Entry 3B70 (X-ray diffraction, 1.89 A resolution); this record covers chain A.

Chain A:
Molecule: Enoyl reductase
Source organism: Aspergillus terreus
UniProtKB: Q9Y7D0 (Q9Y7D0_ASPTE); numbering as in UniProt (aligned over 1-363)
Sequence (371 residues; each row starts with the number of its first residue):
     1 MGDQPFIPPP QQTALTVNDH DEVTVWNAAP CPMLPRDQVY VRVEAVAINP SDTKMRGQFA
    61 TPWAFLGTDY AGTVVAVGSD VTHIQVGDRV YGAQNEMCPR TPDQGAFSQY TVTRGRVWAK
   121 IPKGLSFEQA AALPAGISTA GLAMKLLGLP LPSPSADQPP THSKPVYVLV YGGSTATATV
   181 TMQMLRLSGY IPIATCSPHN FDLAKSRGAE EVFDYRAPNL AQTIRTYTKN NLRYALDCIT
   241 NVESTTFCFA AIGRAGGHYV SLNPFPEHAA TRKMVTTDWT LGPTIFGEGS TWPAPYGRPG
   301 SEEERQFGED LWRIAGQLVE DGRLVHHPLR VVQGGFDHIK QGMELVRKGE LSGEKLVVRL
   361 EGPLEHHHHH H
Unresolved in the structure: 1-3, 268-270, 364-371
Differences from the reference sequence: expression tag (364-371)
Small-molecule neighbours: NADP (NAP; NADP nicotinamide-adenine-dinucleotide phosphate): Pro50, Ser51, Lys54, Thr139, Tyr171, Ser174, Thr175, Ala176, Thr177, Cys196, Ser197, His199, Asn200, Tyr215, Cys238, Ile239, Asn241, Leu262, Asn263, Thr280, Gly282, His327, Leu351, Ser352, Gly353, Lys355
Swiss-Prot annotation at these positions:
  - binding site (NADP(+)): Ser51 to Lys54, Ser174 to Thr177, Ser197 to Asn200, Tyr215, Leu262, Asn263, Thr280, Leu351, Ser352
Reported in the primary citation:
  - conformationally variable residues (loop rearrangement, side-chain flip): Ser290 to Ser301
  - mutagenesis - W292A, Y296A, R298A: unchanged binding to LovB
  - binding site for NADP: Lys54, Thr139, Tyr215, Ile239, Asn263
  - mutagenesis - K54S, T139V (35-fold): decreased catalytic activity on NCI-636688
  - mutagenesis - S51A (2.5-fold): increased catalytic activity on NCI-636688
  - mutagenesis - S51A/K54S: decreased catalytic activity
  - catalytic residues: Ser51, Lys54, Thr68, Asn263, Gly282 (proposed by the authors, not directly observed)
  - specificity-determining residues: Ala93, Ser138, Asn263

Overview:
Chain A binds NADP. Curated annotation (UniProt) lists 18 NADP+-binding residues. The paper reports catalytic
residues Ser51, Lys54 and Thr68 among others; K54S and T139V reduce catalytic activity on NCI-636688; 7
substitutions were tested in all.
Chain A is Enoyl reductase (Aspergillus terreus); the structure, Crystal structure of Aspergillus terreus
trans-acting lovastatin polyketide enoyl reductase (LovC) with bound NADP, was determined by X-ray diffraction
(same publication as 3B6Z).
